PDB entry 9C5C | electron microscopy, 3.60 A resolution | chains D and S of the 4 polymer chains in the assembly

== Chain D ==
Name: AP-3 complex subunit delta-1
Organism: Homo sapiens
UniProt: O14617 (AP3D1_HUMAN); residues 18-605 here = UniProt positions 18-605
Chain sequence (588 residues; row label = number of the first residue in the row):
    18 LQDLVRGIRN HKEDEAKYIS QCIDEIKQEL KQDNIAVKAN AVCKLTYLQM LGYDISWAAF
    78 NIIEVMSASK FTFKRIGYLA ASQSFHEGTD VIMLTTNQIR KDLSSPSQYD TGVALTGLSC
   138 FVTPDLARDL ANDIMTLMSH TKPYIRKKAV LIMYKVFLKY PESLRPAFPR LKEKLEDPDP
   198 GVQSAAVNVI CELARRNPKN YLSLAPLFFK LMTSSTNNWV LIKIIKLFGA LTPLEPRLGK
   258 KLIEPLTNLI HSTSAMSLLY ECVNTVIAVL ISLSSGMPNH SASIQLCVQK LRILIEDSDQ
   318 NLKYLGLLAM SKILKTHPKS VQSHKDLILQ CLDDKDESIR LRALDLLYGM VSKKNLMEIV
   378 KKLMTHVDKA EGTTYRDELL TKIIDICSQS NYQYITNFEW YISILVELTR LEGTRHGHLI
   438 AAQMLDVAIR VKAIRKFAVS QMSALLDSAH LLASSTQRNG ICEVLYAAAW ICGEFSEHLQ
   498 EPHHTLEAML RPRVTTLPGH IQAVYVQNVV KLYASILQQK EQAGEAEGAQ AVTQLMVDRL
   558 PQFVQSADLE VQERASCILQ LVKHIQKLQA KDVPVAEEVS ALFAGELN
Not modelled in the structure: 602-605

== Chain S ==
Name: AP-3 complex subunit sigma-1
Organism: Homo sapiens
UniProt: Q92572 (AP3S1_HUMAN); residue numbers follow UniProt; this construct covers 1-151
Chain sequence (151 residues; numbered 1 to 151; the number before each row is that of its first residue):
     1 MIKAILIFNN HGKPRLSKFY QPYSEDTQQQ IIRETFHLVS KRDENVCNFL EGGLLIGGSD
    61 NKLIYRHYAT LYFVFCVDSS ESELGILDLI QVFVETLDKC FENVCELDLI FHVDKVHNIL
   121 AEMVMGGMVL ETNMNEIVTQ IDAQNKLEKS E

== How chain D and chain S interact ==
Residue-residue contacts (99; chain D residue first):
  Leu-18(D) / Val-113(S)  hydrophobic
  Leu-18(D) / Asp-114(S)
  Gln-19(D) / Phe-111(S)  hydrogen bond (side chain-backbone)
  Gln-19(D) / His-112(S)
  Val-22(D) / Ile-110(S)  hydrophobic
  Val-22(D) / Phe-111(S)  hydrophobic
  Arg-26(D) / Ile-110(S)
  Cys-60(D) / Asp-114(S)  hydrogen bond
  Tyr-64(D) / Lys-13(S)
  Gln-66(D) / Glu-25(S)
  Gln-66(D) / Gln-28(S)  hydrogen bond
  Met-67(D) / Pro-14(S)
  Met-67(D) / Arg-15(S)
  Met-67(D) / Leu-16(S)  hydrophobic
  Met-67(D) / Ser-17(S)
  Met-67(D) / Gln-29(S)  hydrogen bond (backbone-side chain)
  Met-67(D) / Val-113(S)  hydrophobic
  Leu-68(D) / Gln-29(S)  hydrogen bond (backbone-side chain)
  Gly-69(D) / Glu-25(S)
  Gly-69(D) / Gln-29(S)
  Tyr-70(D) / Glu-25(S)
  Asp-71(D) / Glu-25(S)
  Ile-72(D) / Glu-25(S)  hydrogen bond (backbone-side chain)
  Lys-87(D) / Glu-151(S)  hydrogen bond (side chain-backbone)
  Phe-88(D) / Leu-147(S)
  Phe-88(D) / Glu-148(S)
  Phe-88(D) / Glu-151(S)
  Thr-89(D) / Glu-148(S)
  Thr-89(D) / Glu-151(S)
  Arg-92(D) / Asn-118(S)  hydrogen bond
  Arg-92(D) / Glu-122(S)  salt bridge
  Arg-92(D) / Gln-144(S)  hydrogen bond
  Ile-93(D) / Asp-114(S)
  Leu-96(D) / Lys-18(S)
  Leu-96(D) / Asp-114(S)
  Leu-96(D) / His-117(S)
  Gln-100(D) / Ser-17(S)  hydrogen bond (side chain-backbone)
  Gln-100(D) / Lys-18(S)
  Gln-100(D) / Phe-19(S)
  His-103(D) / Pro-22(S)
  His-103(D) / Tyr-23(S)  hydrogen bond (side chain-backbone)
  Tyr-126(D) / Leu-147(S)  hydrophobic
  Leu-132(D) / Met-125(S)
  Thr-133(D) / Ala-121(S)
  Ser-136(D) / Met-125(S)
  Tyr-161(D) / Glu-122(S)  hydrogen bond
  Tyr-161(D) / Gln-140(S)
  Tyr-161(D) / Gln-144(S)
  Lys-164(D) / Leu-130(S)
  Lys-164(D) / Glu-131(S)  salt bridge
  Lys-164(D) / Glu-136(S)  salt bridge
  Lys-164(D) / Gln-140(S)
  Lys-165(D) / Ala-121(S)
  Lys-165(D) / Glu-122(S)
  Lys-165(D) / Met-125(S)
  Lys-165(D) / Leu-130(S)
  Leu-168(D) / Met-125(S)  hydrophobic
  Leu-168(D) / Met-128(S)  hydrophobic
  Leu-168(D) / Leu-130(S)  hydrophobic
  Ile-169(D) / Met-125(S)  hydrophobic
  Tyr-171(D) / Met-1(S)  hydrophobic
  Tyr-171(D) / Met-128(S)  hydrophobic
  Lys-172(D) / Met-1(S)
  Lys-172(D) / Gly-126(S)  hydrogen bond (side chain-backbone)
  Asn-205(D) / Met-128(S)
  Asn-205(D) / Val-129(S)  hydrogen bond (side chain-backbone)
  Glu-209(D) / Met-1(S)  hydrogen bond (side chain-backbone)
  Glu-209(D) / Met-128(S)
  Arg-212(D) / Ser-80(S)
  Asn-234(D) / Thr-132(S)  hydrogen bond
  Trp-236(D) / Gly-85(S)
  Trp-236(D) / Asp-88(S)
  Trp-236(D) / Leu-89(S)
  Trp-236(D) / Val-92(S)  hydrophobic
  Trp-236(D) / Thr-132(S)
  Ile-239(D) / Ser-82(S)
  Lys-240(D) / Glu-81(S)  salt bridge
  Lys-240(D) / Val-129(S)
  Lys-243(D) / Ser-80(S)  hydrogen bond (side chain-backbone)
  Lys-243(D) / Glu-81(S)
  Lys-243(D) / Ser-82(S)
  Ser-274(D) / Leu-84(S)
  Ser-274(D) / Asp-88(S)  hydrogen bond
  Glu-278(D) / Ser-82(S)  hydrogen bond
  Gln-317(D) / Glu-44(S)  hydrogen bond (side chain-backbone)
  Gln-317(D) / Asn-45(S)
  Gln-317(D) / Val-46(S)  hydrogen bond (side chain-backbone)
  Gln-317(D) / Cys-47(S)
  Asn-318(D) / Cys-47(S)
  Asn-318(D) / Asn-48(S)  hydrogen bond
  Asn-318(D) / Phe-49(S)
  Leu-319(D) / Leu-84(S)  hydrophobic
  Tyr-321(D) / Cys-47(S)  hydrophobic
  Tyr-321(D) / Phe-49(S)  hydrophobic
  Leu-322(D) / Phe-49(S)  hydrophobic
  Leu-322(D) / Leu-84(S)  hydrophobic
  Lys-352(D) / Asp-43(S)  salt bridge
  Asp-353(D) / Val-46(S)
  Ser-355(D) / Cys-47(S)
Other interface residues (no listed pair), chain D (53 interface residues in all): Thr-63, Ser-73, Tyr-277
Other interface residues (no listed pair), chain S (57 interface residues in all): Asp-26, Arg-42, Glu-83, Leu-87, Gly-127, Asn-133, Ala-143

== In short ==
53 residues of chain D face 57 of chain S across their interface; the contacts include 22 hydrogen bonds and 5
salt bridges. Among the polar pairs are Arg-92(D)/Glu-122(S), Lys-164(D)/Glu-131(S) and Lys-164(D)/Glu-136(S).
Chain D is AP-3 complex subunit delta-1 and chain S is AP-3 complex subunit sigma-1, both from Homo sapiens;
the structure, Structure of Human Adaptor Protein Complex AP-3 in the Apo State, was determined by electron
microscopy, deposited together with 9C58, 9C59, 9C5A and 9C5B.
